Entry 6J3C (X-ray diffraction, 1.85 A resolution); this record covers chain A.

[Chain A]
Protein: Dihydroorotate dehydrogenase (quinone), mitochondrial
From: Homo sapiens
Notes: EC 1.3.5.2
Reference sequence: Q02127 (PYRD_HUMAN); residues 31-396 here correspond to UniProt positions 30-395 (UniProt number = residue number - 1)
Amino-acid sequence (366 residues; numbered 31 to 396; the number before each row is that of its first residue):
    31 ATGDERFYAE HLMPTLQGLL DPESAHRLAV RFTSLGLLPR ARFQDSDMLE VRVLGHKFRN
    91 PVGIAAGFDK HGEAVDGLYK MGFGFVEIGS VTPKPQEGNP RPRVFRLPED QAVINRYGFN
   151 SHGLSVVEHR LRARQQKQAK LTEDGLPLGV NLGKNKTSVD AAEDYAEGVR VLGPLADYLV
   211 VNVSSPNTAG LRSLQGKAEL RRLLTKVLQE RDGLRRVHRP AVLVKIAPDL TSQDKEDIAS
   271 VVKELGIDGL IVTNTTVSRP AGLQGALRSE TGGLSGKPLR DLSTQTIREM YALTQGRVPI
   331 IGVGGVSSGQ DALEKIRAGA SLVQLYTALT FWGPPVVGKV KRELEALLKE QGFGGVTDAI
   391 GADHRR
Unresolved in the structure: 70-72
Ligand contacts:
  - B5X ((6R)-1-[4-[3-(dimethylamino)phenyl]-3,5-bis(fluoranyl)phenyl]-6-propan-2-yl-6,7-dihydro-5H-benzotriazol-4-one): Tyr38, Leu42, Met43, Leu46, Gln47, Pro52, Ala55, His56, Leu58, Ala59, Phe62, Thr63, Leu67, Leu68, Val134, Arg136, Val143, Tyr356, Leu359, Thr360, Gly363, Pro364
  - FMN (flavin mononucleotide): Ala95, Ala96, Gly97, Lys100, Gly119, Ser120, Val143, Asn145, Tyr147, Phe149, Asn181, Asn212, Lys255, Thr283, Asn284, Thr285, Ser305, Gly306, Leu309, Val333, Gly334, Gly335, Val336, Leu355, Tyr356, Thr357
  - orotic acid (ORO): Lys100, Ser120, Asn145, Arg146, Tyr147, Gly148, Phe149, Asn150, Asn212, Ser215, Pro216, Asn217, Asn284, Thr285
UniProt features mapped onto this chain:
  - active site: Ser215 (Nucleophile)
  - binding site (FMN): Ala96 to Lys100, Ser120, Asn181, Asn212, Lys255, Thr283, Gly306, Gly335, Tyr356, Thr357
  - binding site (substrate): Lys100, Asn145 to Phe149, Asn212 to Asn217, Asn284, Thr285
What the authors report for this chain:
  - binding site for B5X: Met43, Leu46, Leu58, Phe62, Arg136, Leu359

[In short]
Ligands of chain A: flavin mononucleotide, orotic acid and compound B5X. UniProt lists active-site residue
Ser215, 14 FMN-binding residues and 14 substrate-binding residues. The paper reports a binding site for B5X at
Met43, Leu46 and Leu58 among others.
Chain A is Dihydroorotate dehydrogenase (quinone), mitochondrial (Homo sapiens); the structure, Crystal
structure of human DHODH in complex with inhibitor 1291, was determined by X-ray diffraction (same publication
as 6J3B).
